4QVW - chains Q and R of the 28 polymer chains in the assembly; structure by X-ray diffraction, 3.00 A resolution.

# Chain Q
Name: Proteasome subunit alpha type-4
From: Saccharomyces cerevisiae
Notes: EC 3.4.25.1
UniProt: P40303 (PSA4_YEAST); residues -1 to 252 here correspond to UniProt positions 1-254 (UniProt number = residue number + 2)
Sequence (254 residues; row label = number of the first residue in the row; numbers below 1 keep their minus sign (Met-1 is residue -1)):
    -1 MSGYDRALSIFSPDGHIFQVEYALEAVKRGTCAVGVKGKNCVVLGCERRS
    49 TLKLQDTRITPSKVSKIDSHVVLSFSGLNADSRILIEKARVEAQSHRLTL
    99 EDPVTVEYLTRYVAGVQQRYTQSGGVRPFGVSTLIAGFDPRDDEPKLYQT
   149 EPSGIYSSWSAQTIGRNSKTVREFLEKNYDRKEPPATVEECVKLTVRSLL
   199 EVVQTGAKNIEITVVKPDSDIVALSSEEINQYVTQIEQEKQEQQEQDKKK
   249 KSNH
Unresolved in the structure: -1 to 0, 241-252
Swiss-Prot annotation at these positions:
  - modified residue: Thr58 (Phosphothreonine)

# Chain R
Name: Proteasome subunit alpha type-5
From: Saccharomyces cerevisiae
Notes: EC 3.4.25.1
UniProt: P32379 (PSA5_YEAST); residues -7 to 252 here correspond to UniProt positions 1-260 (UniProt number = residue number + 8)
Sequence (260 residues; each row starts with the number of its first residue; numbers below 1 keep their minus sign (Met-7 is residue -7)):
    -7 MFLTRSEYDRGVSTFSPEGRLFQVEYSLEAIKLGSTAIGIATKEGVVLGV
    43 EKRATSPLLESDSIEKIVEIDRHIGCAMSGLTADARSMIEHARTAAVTHN
    93 LYYDEDINVESLTQSVCDLALRFGEGASGEERLMSRPFGVALLIAGHDAD
   143 DGYQLFHAEPSGTFYRYNAKAIGSGSEGAQAELLNEWHSSLTLKEAELLV
   193 LKILKQVMEEKLDENNAQLSCITKQDGFKIYDNEKTAELIKELKEKEAAE
   243 SPEEADVEMS
Unresolved in the structure: -7 to 0, 118-124, 243-252

# How chain Q and chain R interact
Residue-residue contacts (64; chain Q residue first):
  Asp3(Q) with Glu117(R)
  Arg4(Q) with Glu117(R)
  Ala5(Q) with Val4(R), hydrophobic; Glu117(R); Ser127(R)
  Ser7(Q) with Ser127(R); Arg128(R)
  Ile8(Q) with Gln15(R)
  Phe9(Q) with Gln15(R); Tyr18(R), hydrophobic; Ser19(R); Ala22(R), hydrophobic; Leu73(R), hydrophobic; Arg128(R); Pro129(R); Gly131(R)
  Ser10(Q) with Tyr18(R)
  Pro11(Q) with Tyr18(R), hydrophobic; Glu21(R)
  Asp12(Q) with Glu21(R)
  Gly13(Q) with Tyr18(R); Glu21(R); Ala22(R)
  His14(Q) with Leu25(R)
  Ile15(Q) with Leu73(R), hydrophobic; Arg128(R)
  Lys35(Q) with Glu52(R), salt bridge
  Gln116(Q) with Ala75(R); Asp76(R); Arg128(R)
  Thr119(Q) with Arg128(R), hydrogen bond (backbone-side chain)
  Gln120(Q) with Met126(R); Ser127(R), hydrogen bond (backbone-backbone); Arg128(R); Pro129(R); Phe130(R)
  Ser121(Q) with Ser127(R), hydrogen bond (backbone-side chain)
  Gly122(Q) with Ser127(R)
  Ser151(Q) with Ala75(R)
  Gly152(Q) with Ala75(R)
  Ile153(Q) with Thr74(R); Ala75(R)
  Ser155(Q) with Leu51(R); Ser55(R)
  Ser156(Q) with Leu51(R); Glu52(R), hydrogen bond (backbone-backbone); Ser55(R), hydrogen bond (backbone-side chain)
  Trp157(Q) with Thr47(R); Ser48(R); Leu50(R); Leu51(R); Glu52(R)
  Ser158(Q) with Leu50(R), hydrogen bond (backbone-backbone); Glu52(R), hydrogen bond
  Ala159(Q) with Leu50(R)
  Leu173(Q) with Leu50(R), hydrophobic
  Glu174(Q) with Ser48(R), hydrogen bond; Pro49(R); Leu50(R)
  Tyr177(Q) with Leu50(R), hydrophobic
  Arg179(Q) with Pro49(R), hydrogen bond (side chain-backbone); Leu50(R), hydrogen bond (side chain-backbone); Leu51(R), hydrogen bond (side chain-backbone); Glu52(R)
Also at the interface, not in a pair above, chain Q (31 interface residues in all): Arg170
Also at the interface, not in a pair above, chain R (27 interface residues in all): Asp1, Ser79

# Summary
31 residues of chain Q and 27 residues of chain R are in contact; the contacts include 11 hydrogen bonds and 1
salt bridge. Among the polar pairs are Lys35(Q)-Glu52(R), Thr119(Q)-Arg128(R) and Ser121(Q)-Ser127(R).
Chain Q is Proteasome subunit alpha type-4 and chain R is Proteasome subunit alpha type-5, both from
Saccharomyces cerevisiae; the structure, yCP beta5-A49S-mutant in complex with bortezomib, was determined by
X-ray diffraction (same publication as 4QUX, 4QUY, 4QV0, 4QV1, 4QV3, 4QV4 and 42 further entries).
